8BW1 - chains M and b of the 32 polymer chains in the assembly; structure by X-ray diffraction, 3.25 A resolution.

# Chain M
Protein: Proteasome subunit beta type-7
Organism: Saccharomyces cerevisiae
UniProt: P30657 (PSB7_YEAST); residues -12 to 233 here correspond to UniProt positions 21-266 (UniProt number = residue number + 33)
Sequence (246 residues; row label = number of the first residue in the row; numbers below 1 keep their minus sign (Thr-12 is residue -12)):
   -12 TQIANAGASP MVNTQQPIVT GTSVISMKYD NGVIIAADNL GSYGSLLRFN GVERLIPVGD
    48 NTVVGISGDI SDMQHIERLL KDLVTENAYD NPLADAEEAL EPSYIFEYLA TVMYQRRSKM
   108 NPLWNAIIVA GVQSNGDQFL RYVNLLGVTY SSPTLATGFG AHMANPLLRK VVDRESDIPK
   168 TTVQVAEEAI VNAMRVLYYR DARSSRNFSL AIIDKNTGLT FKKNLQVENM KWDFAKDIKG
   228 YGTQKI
Unresolved in the structure: -12 to 0, 231-233

# Chain b
Protein: Proteasome subunit beta type-1
Organism: Saccharomyces cerevisiae
Notes: EC 3.4.25.1
UniProt: P38624 (PSB1_YEAST); residues 1-196 here correspond to UniProt positions 20-215 (UniProt number = residue number + 19)
Sequence (196 residues; row label = number of the first residue in the row):
     1 TSIMAVTFKD GVILGADSRT TTGAYIANRV TDKLTRVHDK IWCCRSGSAA DTQAIADIVQ
    61 YHLELYTSQY GTPSTETAAS VFKELCYENK DNLTAGIIVA GYDDKNKGEV YTIPLGGSVH
   121 KLPYAIAGSG STFIYGYCDK NFRENMSKEE TVDFIKHSLS QAIKWDGSSG GVIRMVVLTA
   181 AGVERLIFYP DEYEQL
UniProt features mapped onto this chain:
  - active site: Thr1 (Nucleophile)

# Interface between chain M and chain b
Residue-residue contacts (50; chain M residue first):
  Ser32(M) - Trp165(b)
  Ser32(M) - Asp166(b)
  Ser32(M) - Gly167(b)  hydrogen bond (backbone-backbone)
  Leu33(M) - Phe133(b)  hydrophobic
  Leu33(M) - Trp165(b)
  Leu34(M) - Lys164(b)
  Leu34(M) - Trp165(b)  hydrogen bond (backbone-backbone)
  Leu34(M) - Gly167(b)
  Arg35(M) - Trp165(b)
  Phe146(M) - Ala24(b)
  Phe146(M) - Tyr25(b)
  Tyr185(M) - Glu194(b)  hydrogen bond
  Tyr186(M) - Ile26(b)
  Tyr186(M) - Arg29(b)
  Arg187(M) - Tyr25(b)
  Arg187(M) - Ile26(b)  hydrogen bond (backbone-backbone)
  Arg187(M) - Ala27(b)  hydrogen bond (side chain-backbone)
  Arg187(M) - Arg29(b)
  Asp188(M) - Ala24(b)
  Asp188(M) - Ile26(b)
  Ala189(M) - Arg19(b)
  Ala189(M) - Thr21(b)
  Ala189(M) - Ala24(b)  hydrogen bond (backbone-backbone)
  Ala189(M) - Ile26(b)
  Ala189(M) - Gly167(b)
  Arg190(M) - Ala24(b)
  Arg193(M) - Asp191(b)  salt bridge
  Arg193(M) - Glu194(b)  salt bridge
  Lys218(M) - Arg29(b)  hydrogen bond (backbone-side chain)
  Trp219(M) - Arg29(b)
  Trp219(M) - Gly171(b)
  Trp219(M) - Val172(b)  hydrophobic
  Trp219(M) - Tyr189(b)
  Trp219(M) - Pro190(b)
  Asp220(M) - Tyr189(b)
  Phe221(M) - Arg29(b)
  Ala222(M) - Val30(b)  hydrophobic
  Ala222(M) - Arg174(b)  hydrogen bond (backbone-side chain)
  Ala222(M) - Ile187(b)  hydrophobic
  Lys223(M) - Ile187(b)
  Lys223(M) - Tyr189(b)
  Ile225(M) - Val30(b)  hydrophobic
  Ile225(M) - Arg174(b)
  Lys226(M) - Asp32(b)
  Gly227(M) - Asp32(b)  hydrogen bond (backbone-side chain)
  Tyr228(M) - Thr35(b)
  Tyr228(M) - Arg45(b)
  Tyr228(M) - Gln53(b)  hydrogen bond (side chain-backbone)
  Tyr228(M) - Ala56(b)
  Tyr228(M) - Asp57(b)  hydrogen bond
Interface residues without a listed pair, chain M (24 interface residues in all): Asn37, Met217
Interface residues without a listed pair, chain b (30 interface residues in all): Asn28, Ile163, Ser168

# Overview
The interface between chain M and chain b involves 24 residues on one side and 30 on the other, with 11
hydrogen bonds and 2 salt bridges. Polar pairs include Arg193(M)-Asp191(b), Arg193(M)-Glu194(b) and
Tyr185(M)-Glu194(b). From UniProt: active-site residue Thr1(b) on chain b.
Chain M is Proteasome subunit beta type-7 and chain b is Proteasome subunit beta type-1, both from
Saccharomyces cerevisiae; the structure, Yeast 20S proteasome in complex with an engineered fellutamide
derivative (C14QAL), was determined by X-ray diffraction.
